8VR8 - chains R and A of the 31 polymer chains in the assembly; structure by electron microscopy, 3.25 A resolution.

# Chain R
Protein: 50S Ribosomal Protein L20
Organism: Mycolicibacterium smegmatis MC2 155
UniProtKB: A0QYU6 (RL20_MYCS2); residue numbers follow UniProt; this construct covers 1-129
Chain sequence (129 residues; numbered 1 to 129; the number before each row is that of its first residue):
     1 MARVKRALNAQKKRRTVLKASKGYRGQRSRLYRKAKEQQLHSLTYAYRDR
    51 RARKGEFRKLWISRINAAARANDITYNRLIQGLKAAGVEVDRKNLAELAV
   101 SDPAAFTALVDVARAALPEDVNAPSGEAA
Disordered / not traced: 1, 126-129

# Chain A
Molecule: 23S ribosomal RNA
Organism: Mycolicibacterium smegmatis MC2 155
Sequence (3120 nucleotides; row label = number of the first residue in the row):
     1 UAAGUGUUUAAGGGCGCAUGGUGGAUGCCUUGGCACUGGGAGCCGAUGAA
    51 GGACGUAGGAGGCUGCGAUAAGCCUCGGGGAGCUGUCAACCGAGCGUUGA
   101 UCCGAGGAUGUCCGAAUGGGGAAACCCGGCACGAGUGAUGUCGUGUCACC
   151 AGGCGCUGAAUAUAUAGGCGUCUGGGGGGAACGCGGGGAAGUGAAACAUC
   201 UCAGUACCCGUAGGAAGAGAAAACAAAAUGUGAUUCCGUGAGUAGUGGCG
   251 AGCGAAAGCGGAGGAUGGCUAAACCGUAUGCAUGUGAUACCGGGUAGGGG
   301 UUGUGUGUGCGGGGUUGUGGGACCUAUCUUUCCGGCUCUACCUGGCUGGA
   351 GGGCAGUGAGAAAAUGUUGUGGUUAGCGGAAAUGGCUUGGGAUGGCCUGC
   401 CGUAGACGGUGAGAGCCCGGUACGUGAAAACCCGACGUCUGUCUUGAUGG
   451 UGUUCCCGAGUAGCAGCGGGCCCGUGGAAUCUGCUGUGAAUCUGCCGGGA
   501 CCACCCGGUAAGCCUGAAUACUUCCCAGUGACCGAUAGCGGAUUAGUACC
   551 GUGAGGGAAUGGUGAAAAGUACCCCGGGAGGGGAGUGAAAGAGUACCUGA
   601 AACCGUGCGCUUACAAUCCGUCAGAGCCCUCGACGUGUCGUGGGGUGAUG
   651 GCGUGCCUUUUGAAGAAUGAGCCUGCGAGUCAGGGACAUGUCGCGAGGUU
   701 AACCCGGGUGGGGUAGCCGCAGCGAAAGCGAGUCUGAAUAGGGCGUAUCC
   751 ACACAAGAGUGUGUGGUGUAGUGGUGUGUUCUGGACCCGAAGCGGAGUGA
   801 UCUACCCAUGGCCAGGGUGAAGCGCGGGUAAGACCGCGUGGAGGCCCGAA
   851 CCCACUUAGGUUGAAGACUGAGGGGAUGAGCUGUGGGUAGGGGUGAAAGG
   901 CCAAUCAAACUCCGUGAUAGCUGGUUCUCCCCGAAAUGCAUUUAGGUGCA
   951 GCGUCGCAUGUUUCUUGCCGGAGGUAGAGCUACUGGAUGGCCGAUGGGCC
  1001 CCACAGGGUUACUGACGUCAGCCAAACUCCGAAUGCCGGUAAGUCCAAGA
  1051 GUGCGGCAGUGAGACGGCGGGGGAUAAGCUCCGUGCGUCGAGAGGGAAAC
  1101 AGCCCAGAUCGCCGGCUAAGGCCCCUAAGCGUGUGCUAAGUGGAAAAGGA
  1151 UGUGCAGUCGCGAAGACAACCAGGAGGUUGGCUUAGAAGCAGCCACCCUU
  1201 GAAAGAGUGCGUAAUAGCUCACUGGUCAAGUGAUUGUGCGCCGAUAAUGU
  1251 AGCGGGGCUCAAGCACACCGCCGAAGCCGCGGCAGCCAACGUGUUGGCUG
  1301 GGUAGGGGAGCGUCCUGCAUCCGGUGAAGCCGCCGAGUGAUCGAGUGGUG
  1351 GAGGGUGUGGGAGUGAGAAUGCAGGCAUGAGUAGCGAUUAGGCAAGUGAG
  1401 AACCUUGCCCGCCGAAAGACCAAGGGUUCCUGGGCCAGGCCAGUCCGCCC
  1451 AGGGUGAGUCGGGACCUAAGGCGAGGCCGACAGGCGUAGUCGAUGGACAA
  1501 CGGGUUGAUAUUCCCGUACCCGUGUAUGUGCGUCCAUGAUGAAUCAGCGG
  1551 UACUAACCAUCCAAAACCACCGUGACCGCACCUUUCGGGGUGUGGCGUUG
  1601 GUGGGGCUGCAUGGGACCUUCGUUGGUAGUAGUCAAGCGAUGGGGUGACG
  1651 CAGGAAGGUAGCCGUACCGGUCAGUGGUAAUACCGGGGUAAGCCUGUAGG
  1701 GAGUCAGAUAGGUAAAUCCGUCUGGCAUAUAUCCUGAGAGGUGAUGCAUA
  1751 GCCGAGUGAGGCGAAUUCGGUGAUCCUAUGCUGCCGAGAAAAGCCUCUAG
  1801 CGAGGACAUACACGGCCCGUACCCCAAACCAACACAGGUGGUCAGGUAGA
  1851 GAAUACUAAGGCGUACGAGUGAACUAUGGUUAAGGAACUCGGCAAAAUGC
  1901 CCCCGUAACUUCGGGAGAAGGGGGACCCACAUGGCGUGUAAGCCUUUACG
  1951 GCCCAAGCGUGAGUGGGUGGCACAAACCAGUGAGAAGCGACUGUUUACUA
  2001 AAAACACAGGUCCGUGCGAAGUCGCAAGACGAUGUAUACGGACUGACGCC
  2051 UGCCCGGUGCUGGAAGGUUAAGAGGACCCGUUAACUCCCUUUGGGGGUGA
  2101 AGCGGAGAAUUUAAGCCCCAGUAAACGGCGGUGGUAACUAUAACCAUCCU
  2151 AAGGUAGCGAAAUUCCUUGUCGGGUAAGUUCCGACCUGCACGAAUGGCGU
  2201 AACGACUUCUCAACUGUCUCAACCAUAGACUCGGCGAAAUUGCACUACGA
  2251 GUAAAGAUGCUCGUUACGCGCGGCAGGACGAAAAGACCCCGGGACCUUCA
  2301 CUACAACUUGGUAUUGGUGCUCGAUACGGUUUGUGUAGGAUAGGUGGGAG
  2351 ACUGUGAAGCUCACACGCCAGUGUGGGUGGAGUCGUUGUUGAAAUACCAC
  2401 UCUGAUCGUAUUGGGCCUCUAACCUCGGACCGUAUAUCCGGUUCAGGGAC
  2451 AGUGCCUGGUGGGUAGUUUAACUGGGGCGGUUGCCUCCUAAAAUGUAACG
  2501 GAGGCGCCCAAAGGUUCCCUCAACCUGGACGGCAAUCAGGUGUUGAGUGU
  2551 AAGUGCACAAGGGAGCUUGACUGCGAGACGGACAUGUCGAGCAGGGACGA
  2601 AAGUCGGGACUAGUGAUCCGGCACCUCUGAGUGGAAGGGGUGUCGCUCAA
  2651 CGGAUAAAAGGUACCCCGGGGAUAACAGGCUGAUCUUCCCCAAGAGUCCA
  2701 UAUCGACGGGAUGGUUUGGCACCUCGAUGUCGGCUCGUCGCAUCCUGGGG
  2751 CUGGAGCAGGUCCCAAGGGUUGGGCUGUUCGCCCAUUAAAGCGGCACGCG
  2801 AGCUGGGUUUAGAACGUCGUGAGACAGUUCGGUCUCUAUCCGCCGCGCGC
  2851 GUCAGAAGCUUGAGGAAACCUGUCCCUAGUACGAGAGGACCGGGACGGAC
  2901 GAACCUCUGGUAUACCAGUUGUCCCACCAGGGGCACGGCUGGAUAGCCAC
  2951 GUUCGGACAGGAUAACCGCUGAAAGCAUCUAAGCGGGAAACCUCUUCCAA
  3001 GACCAGGCUUCUCACCCUCUAGGAGGGAUAAGGCCCCCCGCAGACCACGG
  3051 GAUUGAUAGACCAGACCUGGAAGCCUAGUAAUAGGUGCAGGGAACUGGCA
  3101 CUAACCGGCCGAAAACUUAC
Disordered / not traced: 1, 1546-1619, 2056-2150
Residues lining bound ligands: chloramphenicol (CLM): G2285, A2286, A2675, C2676, A2727, U2728, G2729, U2730

# How chain R and chain A interact
Contacting residue pairs (139; chain R residue first):
  Ala-2(R) with C532(A), phosphate contact; C533(A), hydrogen bond to the phosphate; G1361(A), base contact; G1363(A), sugar contact
  Arg-3(R) with C533(A), hydrogen bond to the phosphate; G534(A), salt bridge to the phosphate; A537(A), sugar contact; C1314(A), sugar contact; G1363(A), sugar contact
  Val-4(R) with U1313(A), base contact; C1314(A), sugar contact; G1363(A), hydrogen bond to the sugar
  Lys-5(R) with U26(A), salt bridge to the phosphate; C676(A), phosphate contact
  Arg-6(R) with C676(A), salt bridge to the phosphate; G677(A), salt bridge to the phosphate; A1366(A), salt bridge to the phosphate
  Ala-7(R) with U26(A), sugar contact; G675(A), phosphate contact
  Leu-8(R) with G27(A), sugar contact; G1329(A), sugar contact
  Asn-9(R) with G1312(A), hydrogen bond to the sugar; U1313(A), sugar contact; G1365(A), sugar contact
  Ala-10(R) with A1366(A), phosphate contact
  Gln-11(R) with G675(A), hydrogen bond to the phosphate
  Lys-12(R) with G1312(A), hydrogen bond to the sugar; C1342(A), phosphate contact
  Lys-13(R) with C927(A), salt bridge to the phosphate; A1366(A), salt bridge to the phosphate
  Arg-14(R) with U674(A), salt bridge to the phosphate; G675(A), salt bridge to the phosphate
  Arg-15(R) with C1330(A), salt bridge to the phosphate; C1331(A), salt bridge to the phosphate
  Lys-19(R) with C1333(A), salt bridge to the phosphate
  Lys-22(R) with G16(A), phosphate contact; C17(A), phosphate contact
  Gly-23(R) with C15(A), phosphate contact; G16(A), hydrogen bond to the phosphate
  Tyr-24(R) with C15(A), sugar contact; G620(A), phosphate contact; U621(A), hydrogen bond to the phosphate
  Arg-25(R) with G14(A), sugar contact; C619(A), sugar contact; G620(A), hydrogen bond to the phosphate; C2245(A), salt bridge to the phosphate
  Gly-26(R) with C15(A), phosphate contact; A2244(A), phosphate contact
  Gln-27(R) with C2243(A), hydrogen bond to the phosphate; A2244(A), phosphate contact
  Arg-28(R) with C619(A), hydrogen bond to the base; C2243(A), hydrogen bond to the sugar
  Arg-30(R) with C15(A), salt bridge to the phosphate
  Leu-31(R) with C672(A), sugar contact
  Arg-33(R) with A670(A), sugar contact; C672(A), salt bridge to the phosphate; C673(A), phosphate contact; G1367(A), sugar contact
  Lys-34(R) with C672(A), salt bridge to the phosphate; G2242(A), sugar contact
  Lys-36(R) with G1367(A), base contact
  Glu-37(R) with G655(A), base contact; C656(A), sugar contact; G1367(A), hydrogen bond to the base
  Gln-38(R) with C619(A), hydrogen bond to the phosphate; G620(A), sugar contact
  His-41(R) with G655(A), hydrogen bond to the sugar
  Ser-42(R) with G620(A), hydrogen bond to the sugar; U621(A), sugar contact
  Tyr-45(R) with C619(A), phosphate contact; G620(A), base contact; U621(A), sugar contact; G653(A), hydrogen bond to the sugar
  Ala-46(R) with U621(A), sugar contact
  Tyr-47(R) with A1108(A), sugar contact; C1110(A), hydrogen bond to the phosphate
  Arg-48(R) with G620(A), base contact; C652(A), hydrogen bond to the sugar; G653(A), hydrogen bond to the sugar; A1275(A), base contact
  Asp-49(R) with U621(A), hydrogen bond to the sugar; C622(A), sugar contact; G651(A), hydrogen bond to the base
  Arg-50(R) with G1111(A), salt bridge to the phosphate; C1112(A), phosphate contact
  Arg-51(R) with C1110(A), salt bridge to the phosphate; G1111(A), salt bridge to the phosphate; A1275(A), hydrogen bond to the sugar
  Arg-53(R) with C622(A), sugar contact; A623(A), salt bridge to the phosphate; C1112(A), salt bridge to the phosphate; C1113(A), salt bridge to the phosphate
  Lys-54(R) with C1112(A), salt bridge to the phosphate; C1113(A), salt bridge to the phosphate
  Glu-56(R) with G651(A), sugar contact
  Phe-57(R) with C1113(A), stacking on the base
  Arg-58(R) with G1115(A), salt bridge to the phosphate; C1116(A), salt bridge to the phosphate; C1272(A), salt bridge to the phosphate; G1273(A), salt bridge to the phosphate
  Lys-59(R) with A1127(A), sugar contact
  Trp-61(R) with C1113(A), base contact
  Ile-62(R) with A1127(A), phosphate contact; A1128(A), sugar contact; C1272(A), phosphate contact
  Ser-63(R) with A1128(A), phosphate contact
  Asn-66(R) with A1128(A), hydrogen bond to the phosphate; G1129(A), hydrogen bond to the phosphate
  Arg-70(R) with C1130(A), salt bridge to the phosphate
  Thr-75(R) with G1129(A), phosphate contact
  Tyr-76(R) with C1271(A), sugar contact; C1272(A), hydrogen bond to the phosphate
  Asn-77(R) with G1129(A), phosphate contact; G1270(A), hydrogen bond to the sugar; C1271(A), sugar contact
  Arg-78(R) with G1129(A), base contact; C1269(A), hydrogen bond to the base; G1270(A), hydrogen bond to the sugar
  Ile-80(R) with C1271(A), sugar contact
  Gln-81(R) with G1270(A), sugar contact
  Lys-84(R) with C1116(A), salt bridge to the phosphate; C1271(A), phosphate contact
  Asp-91(R) with G1114(A), phosphate contact; G1115(A), phosphate contact
  Arg-92(R) with G1115(A), salt bridge to the phosphate; C1116(A), salt bridge to the phosphate; C1272(A), salt bridge to the phosphate
  Lys-93(R) with C1113(A), hydrogen bond to the sugar; G1114(A), salt bridge to the phosphate
  Val-121(R) with C1269(A), hydrogen bond to the sugar
  Asn-122(R) with G1131(A), hydrogen bond to the base; U1132(A), hydrogen bond to the sugar; C1268(A), hydrogen bond to the sugar; C1269(A), sugar contact
  Ala-123(R) with C1268(A), sugar contact; C1269(A), sugar contact
  Pro-124(R) with C1268(A), sugar contact; C1269(A), phosphate contact
  Ser-125(R) with C1269(A), hydrogen bond to the phosphate
Other interface residues (no listed pair), chain R (66 interface residues in all): Thr-16, Tyr-32
Other interface residues (no listed pair), chain A (73 interface residues in all): G13, A602, C603, G671, U1341, A1362, U1364

# Summary
The interface between chain R and chain A involves 66 residues on one side and 73 on the other, with 35
hydrogen bonds, 34 salt bridges and 1 aromatic stacking contact. Among the polar pairs are Arg-28(R)/C619(A),
Glu-37(R)/G1367(A) and Asp-49(R)/G651(A). Chain A binds chloramphenicol.
Chain R is 50S Ribosomal Protein L20 and chain A is 23S ribosomal RNA, both from Mycolicibacterium smegmatis
MC2 155; the structure, Structure of Mycobacterium smegmatis 50S ribosomal subunit bound to HflX and
chloramphenicol:50S-HflX-B-Clm, was determined by electron microscopy, deposited together with 8VIO, 8VK0,
8VK7, 8VKI, 8VKW, 8VPK, 8VR4 and 8VRL.
